PDB entry 1YU4 | X-ray diffraction, 1.87 A resolution | chains A and C of the 3 polymer chains in the assembly

# Chain A (and C)
Protein: Major Tropism Determinant (Mtd-U1)
Source organism: Bordetella phage BMP-1
Notes: chain C of this document is another copy of the same molecule, construct and numbering; everything in this record applies to it too
UniProt: Q775D6 (Q775D6_9CAUD); residues 1-381 here = UniProt positions 1-381
Chain sequence (381 residues; row label = number of the first residue in the row):
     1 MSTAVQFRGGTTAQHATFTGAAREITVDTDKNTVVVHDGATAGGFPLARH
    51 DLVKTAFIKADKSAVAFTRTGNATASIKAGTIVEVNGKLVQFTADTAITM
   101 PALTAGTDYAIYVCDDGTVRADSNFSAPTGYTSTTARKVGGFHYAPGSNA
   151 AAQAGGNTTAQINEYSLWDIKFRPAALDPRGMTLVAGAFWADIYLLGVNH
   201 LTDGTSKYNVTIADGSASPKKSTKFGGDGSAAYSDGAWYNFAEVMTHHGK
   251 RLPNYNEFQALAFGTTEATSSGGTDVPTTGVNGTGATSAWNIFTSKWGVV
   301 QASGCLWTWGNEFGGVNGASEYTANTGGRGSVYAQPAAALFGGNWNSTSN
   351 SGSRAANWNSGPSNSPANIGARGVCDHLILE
Disordered / not traced: 1-4, 381
Metal / ion sites: Mg2+ site 1 near Asp214 (its only coordinating residue here); Mg2+ site 2: Glu312, Phe313 (shared with 2 residues of chain B; Glu312(C), Phe313(C) of chain C); Mg2+ site 3: Glu312 (shared with 1 residue of chain B; Glu312(C) of chain C)
What the authors report for this chain:
  - self-association interface (contacts with another copy of this molecule): Glu243, Tyr322, Ser351 to Ala356

# How chain A and chain C interact
Residue-residue contacts (108; chain A residue first):
  Phe7(A) - Phe7(C)  hydrophobic
  Thr12(A) - Lys88(C)  hydrogen bond
  Ala21(A) - Gln6(C)
  Ala22(A) - Gln6(C)
  Arg23(A) - Gln6(C)  hydrogen bond
  Arg23(A) - Phe7(C)  hydrogen bond (backbone-backbone)
  Arg23(A) - Gly9(C)
  Arg23(A) - Val27(C)
  Arg23(A) - Thr29(C)
  Glu24(A) - Val5(C)
  Ile25(A) - Phe7(C)  hydrophobic
  Ile25(A) - Ile25(C)  hydrophobic
  Ile25(A) - Val27(C)  hydrophobic
  Ile25(A) - Val34(C)  hydrophobic
  Asp30(A) - Lys88(C)
  Lys31(A) - Gly87(C)  hydrogen bond (side chain-backbone)
  Lys31(A) - Lys88(C)
  Val36(A) - Val27(C)  hydrophobic
  Val36(A) - Asn32(C)
  Val36(A) - Thr33(C)
  Val36(A) - Val34(C)  hydrophobic
  Asp38(A) - Asn32(C)
  Phe45(A) - Asn32(C)
  Phe45(A) - Arg49(C)
  Pro46(A) - Arg49(C)
  Pro46(A) - His50(C)  hydrogen bond (backbone-backbone)
  Leu47(A) - Thr33(C)
  Leu47(A) - Val34(C)  hydrophobic
  Leu47(A) - Ala48(C)
  Leu47(A) - Arg49(C)
  Leu47(A) - His50(C)
  Ala48(A) - Ala48(C)  hydrogen bond (backbone-backbone)
  Ala48(A) - Arg49(C)
  Ala48(A) - His50(C)
  Ala48(A) - Val53(C)  hydrophobic
  Asp51(A) - Ile58(C)
  Asp51(A) - Ile82(C)
  Asp51(A) - Leu89(C)
  Asp51(A) - Gln91(C)
  Leu52(A) - His50(C)
  Leu52(A) - Val53(C)  hydrophobic
  Leu52(A) - Ala56(C)  hydrophobic
  Leu52(A) - Ile58(C)
  Leu52(A) - Leu89(C)  hydrophobic
  Val53(A) - Val53(C)  hydrophobic
  Lys54(A) - Ile82(C)
  Thr55(A) - Lys62(C)
  Leu177(A) - Ser63(C)
  Thr223(A) - Lys296(C)
  Lys224(A) - Ala186(C)  hydrogen bond (side chain-backbone)
  Lys224(A) - Lys296(C)  hydrogen bond (backbone-side chain)
  Lys224(A) - Trp297(C)
  Phe225(A) - Ala186(C)  hydrophobic
  Phe225(A) - Ala260(C)
  Phe225(A) - Phe263(C)
  Phe225(A) - Trp297(C)  hydrophobic
  Gly226(A) - Phe263(C)
  Trp238(A) - Tyr255(C)  hydrophobic
  Trp238(A) - Asn256(C)
  Tyr239(A) - Tyr255(C)  hydrogen bond
  Tyr239(A) - Gln259(C)  hydrogen bond (backbone-side chain)
  Tyr239(A) - Arg354(C)
  Asn240(A) - Arg354(C)  hydrogen bond
  Ala242(A) - Gln259(C)
  Glu243(A) - Gln259(C)
  Glu243(A) - Arg354(C)  salt bridge
  Thr246(A) - Ala188(C)
  Asn311(A) - Asn256(C)
  Glu312(A) - Glu312(C)
  Phe313(A) - Tyr255(C)  hydrophobic
  Phe313(A) - Glu312(C)  hydrogen bond (backbone-side chain)
  Phe313(A) - Phe313(C)
  Asn317(A) - Gly315(C)  hydrogen bond (side chain-backbone)
  Asn317(A) - Val316(C)
  Tyr322(A) - Trp307(C)
  Tyr322(A) - Asn350(C)
  Tyr322(A) - Asn357(C)  hydrogen bond
  Thr326(A) - Arg354(C)  hydrogen bond (backbone-side chain)
  Gly328(A) - Glu267(C)
  Arg329(A) - Phe263(C)
  Arg329(A) - Glu267(C)
  Arg329(A) - Gly352(C)
  Arg329(A) - Ser353(C)  hydrogen bond (backbone-backbone)
  Arg329(A) - Arg354(C)  hydrogen bond (backbone-backbone)
  Arg329(A) - Ala355(C)  hydrogen bond (backbone-backbone)
  Gly330(A) - Asn350(C)
  Gly330(A) - Ser351(C)
  Ser331(A) - Asn350(C)  hydrogen bond (backbone-backbone)
  Ser331(A) - Ala355(C)
  Ser331(A) - Ala356(C)  hydrogen bond (backbone-backbone)
  Val332(A) - Tyr255(C)
  Val332(A) - Arg354(C)
  Val332(A) - Ala356(C)
  Tyr333(A) - Ala356(C)  hydrogen bond (backbone-backbone)
  Tyr333(A) - Asn357(C)
  Tyr333(A) - Trp358(C)  hydrogen bond (backbone-backbone)
  Tyr333(A) - Asn359(C)
  Ala334(A) - Gly315(C)
  Ala334(A) - Val316(C)  hydrophobic
  Ala334(A) - Trp358(C)
  Gln335(A) - Tyr255(C)
  Gln335(A) - Ala356(C)
  Gln335(A) - Trp358(C)  hydrogen bond
  Pro336(A) - Gly315(C)
  Pro336(A) - Trp358(C)
  Asp376(A) - Asp376(C)
  Leu380(A) - Ile379(C)
  Leu380(A) - Leu380(C)
Also at the interface, not in a pair above, chain A (54 interface residues in all): Val34, Arg49, His247, Arg251, Ser320, Leu378
Also at the interface, not in a pair above, chain C (56 interface residues in all): Arg8, Leu47, Phe189, Gly314, Ser349

# Summary
54 residues of chain A and 56 residues of chain C are in contact; the contacts include 23 hydrogen bonds and 1
salt bridge. Polar pairs include Glu243(A)-Arg354(C), Thr12(A)-Lys88(C) and Arg23(A)-Gln6(C). Glu312(A) and
Phe313(A) coordinate Mg2+ site 2. The paper reports a self-association interface involving Glu243(A),
Tyr322(A) and Ser351(A).
Chain A and chain C are both Major Tropism Determinant (Mtd-U1) (Bordetella phage BMP-1); the structure, Major
Tropism Determinant U1 Variant, was determined by X-ray diffraction, deposited together with 1YU0, 1YU1, 1YU2
and 1YU3.
